2OST - chains Z and A of the 6 polymer chains in the assembly; structure by X-ray diffraction, 3.10 A resolution.

== Chain Z ==
Molecule: Synthetic DNA 29 MER
Sequence (29 nucleotides; row label = number of the first residue in the row):
    30 TCTCCCTTCGGGTTATGAGCCCGAAGGCC
Bound ions: Ca2+: DA47 (shared with 3 residues of chain B)

== Chain A ==
Protein: Putative endonuclease
Source organism: Synechocystis sp
Reference sequence: Q57253 (Q57253_SYNY3); numbering as in UniProt (aligned over 2-150)
Chain sequence (151 residues; numbered 0 to 150; the number before each row is that of its first residue; numbering starts at 0):
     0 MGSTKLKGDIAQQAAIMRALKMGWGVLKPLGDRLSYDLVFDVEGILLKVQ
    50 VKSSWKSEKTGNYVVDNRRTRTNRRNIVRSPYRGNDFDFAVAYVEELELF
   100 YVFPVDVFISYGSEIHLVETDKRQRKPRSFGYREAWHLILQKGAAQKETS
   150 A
Unresolved in the structure: 148-150
Construct notes: initiating methionine (0); cloning artifact (1); engineered mutation Gln-11 (Glu in Q57253), Met-16 (Leu in Q57253), Met-21 (Leu in Q57253), Lys-55 (Phe in Q57253)
Bound ions: Ca2+: Asp-36, Gln-49, Val-50 (shared with 1 residue of chain Y)

== How chain Z and chain A interact ==
Pairs across the interface (33):
  DC34(Z) with Gln-123(A), hydrogen bond to the sugar; Arg-124(A), hydrogen bond to the base
  DC35(Z) with Arg-122(A), phosphate contact; Gln-123(A), hydrogen bond to the phosphate; Arg-124(A), hydrogen bond to the sugar
  DT36(Z) with Thr-59(A), base contact; Asn-61(A), hydrogen bond to the phosphate; Val-117(A), phosphate contact; Arg-122(A), salt bridge to the phosphate; Arg-124(A), hydrogen bond to the sugar
  DT37(Z) with His-115(A), base contact; Pro-126(A), phosphate contact; Arg-127(A), hydrogen bond to the phosphate
  DC38(Z) with Tyr-110(A), phosphate contact; Gly-111(A), hydrogen bond to the phosphate; Ser-112(A), base contact; Glu-113(A), hydrogen bond to the base
  DG39(Z) with Arg-67(A), base contact; Ser-112(A), hydrogen bond to the base; Glu-113(A), base contact
  DG40(Z) with Arg-67(A), hydrogen bond to the base
  DG41(Z) with Ile-76(A), phosphate contact; Arg-78(A), hydrogen bond to the base
  DT42(Z) with Thr-69(A), hydrogen bond to the base; Ile-76(A), base contact; Arg-78(A), base contact
  DT43(Z) with Thr-71(A), hydrogen bond to the base
  DA44(Z) with Thr-3(A), base contact; Thr-71(A), hydrogen bond to the base
  DT45(Z) with Lys-4(A), hydrogen bond to the base; Asn-72(A), base contact
  DG46(Z) with Lys-4(A), sugar contact; Asn-72(A), base contact

== Overview ==
Chain Z and chain A form an interface of 13 and 21 residues respectively; the contacts include 16 hydrogen
bonds and 1 salt bridge. Among the polar pairs are DC34(Z)/Arg-124(A), DC38(Z)/Glu-113(A) and
DG39(Z)/Ser-112(A). Asp-36(A), Gln-49(A) and Val-50(A) coordinate Ca2+.
Here chain Z is Synthetic DNA 29 MER and chain A is Putative endonuclease (Synechocystis sp). Entry 2OST (The
structure of a bacterial homing endonuclease : I-Ssp6803I) was determined by X-ray diffraction.
